2D8P - chain A; structure by X-ray diffraction, 2.30 A resolution.

Chain A:
Molecule: Thaumatin I
Source organism: Thaumatococcus daniellii
UniProtKB: P02883 (THM1_THADA); numbering as in UniProt (aligned over 1-207)
Sequence (207 residues; row label = number of the first residue in the row):
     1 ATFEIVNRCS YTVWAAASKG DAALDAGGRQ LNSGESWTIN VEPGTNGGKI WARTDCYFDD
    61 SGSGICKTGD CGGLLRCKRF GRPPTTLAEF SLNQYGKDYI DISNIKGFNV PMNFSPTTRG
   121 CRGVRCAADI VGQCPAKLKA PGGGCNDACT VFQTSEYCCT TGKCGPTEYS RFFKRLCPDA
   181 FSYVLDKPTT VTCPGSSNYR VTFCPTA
Construct notes: modified residue (11, 57, 95, 99, 169)
Modified positions: Y11, Y57, Y95, Y99 (3,5-diiodotyrosine; TYI); Y169 (3-iodo-tyrosine; IYR)
Disulfide bonds: C9-C204, C56-C66, C71-C77, C121-C193, C126-C177, C134-C145, C149-C158, C159-C164
From the paper describing this entry:
  - binding site for iodide ion: G44, N93, R125, P135, E168, R175

In short:
From the paper: a binding site for iodide ion at G44, N93 and R125 among others.
Chain A is Thaumatin I (Thaumatococcus daniellii); the structure, Structure of HYPER-VIL-thaumatin, was
determined by X-ray diffraction, deposited together with 2D8O, 2D8W, 2D91, 2D97 and 2D98.
